Entry 4XKF (X-ray diffraction, 2.45 A resolution); this record covers chains B and C of the 6 polymer chains in the assembly.

Chain B:
Protein: Hemagglutinin HA2 chain
From: Influenza A virus
Amino-acid sequence (180 residues; row label = number of the first residue in the row):
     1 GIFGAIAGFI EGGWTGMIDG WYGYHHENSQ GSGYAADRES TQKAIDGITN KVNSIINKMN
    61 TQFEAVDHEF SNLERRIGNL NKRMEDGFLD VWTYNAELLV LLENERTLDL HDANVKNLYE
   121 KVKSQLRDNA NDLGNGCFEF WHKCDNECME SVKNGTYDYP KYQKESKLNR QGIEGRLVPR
Not modelled in the structure: 174-180
Disulfides: Cys144-Cys148

Chain C:
Protein: Hemagglutinin HA1 chain
From: Influenza A virus
Amino-acid sequence (333 residues; each row starts with the number of its first residue; note: 1 number in that range is skipped by the numbering (no residue carries it; nothing is unmodelled there); a row labelled like 125A-125B holds insertion residues (125A, then the next letters in order)):
     7 ADPGDKICIG YHANNSTTQV DTLLEKNVTV THSVELLENQ KEKRFCKIM
   55A N
    56 KAPLDLKDCT IEGWILGNPK CDLLL
   80A G
    81 DQSWSYIVER PNAQNG
   96A I
    97 CYPGVLNELE ELKAFIGSGE RVERFEMFP
125A-125B KS
   126 TWAGV
  130A D
   131 TSRGVTNACP SYTI
  144A D
   145 SSFYRNLVWI VKT
  157A D
   158 SATYPVIKGT YNNTGTQPIL YFWGVHHPLD TTVQDNLYGS GDKYVRMGTE SMNFAKSPEI
   218 AARPAVNGQR SRIDYYWSVL RPGETLNVES NGNLIAPWYA YKFVS
262A-262C TNK
   264 KGAVFKSDLP IENCDATCQT ITGVLRTNKT FQNVSPLWIG ECPKYVKSES LRLATGLRNV
   324 PQIATR
Not modelled in the structure: 7-9, 262A-262C, 329
Disulfides: Cys52-Cys277, Cys64-Cys76, Cys97-Cys139, Cys281-Cys305
From the paper describing this entry:
  - binding site for N-acetyl-alpha-neuraminic acid: Tyr98, Trp153, Ser228
  - binding site for beta-D-galactopyranose: Asn137, Gly225
  - binding site for N-acetylglucosamine: Leu186
  - specificity-determining residues: Leu186, Val190, Ala222, Ser228 (proposed by the authors, not directly observed)

Interface between chain B and chain C:
Residue-residue contacts (12):
  Gly47(B) with Leu30(C)
  Asn50(B) with Thr28(C), hydrogen bond (side chain-backbone); Leu29(C), hydrogen bond (side chain-backbone); Leu30(C), hydrogen bond (side chain-backbone); Glu31(C); Lys32(C)
  Lys51(B) with Leu29(C), hydrogen bond (backbone-backbone); Leu30(C)
  Ser54(B) with Leu29(C)
  Glu103(B) with Leu29(C)
  Arg106(B) with Leu29(C)
  Leu110(B) with Leu30(C), hydrophobic
Interface residues without a listed pair, chain B (9 interface residues in all): Asp46, Ile55

Summary:
9 residues of chain B face 5 of chain C across their interface, with 4 hydrogen bonds. Polar contacts include
Asn50(B)-Thr28(C), Asn50(B)-Leu29(C) and Asn50(B)-Leu30(C). From the paper: a binding site for
N-acetyl-alpha-neuraminic acid at Tyr98(C), Trp153(C) and Ser228(C); a binding site for beta-D-galactopyranose
at Asn137(C) and Gly225(C).
Here chain B is Hemagglutinin HA2 chain and chain C is Hemagglutinin HA1 chain, both from Influenza A virus.
Entry 4XKF (Crystal structure of hemagglutinin from Taiwan (2013) H6N1 influenza virus in complex with LSTa)
was determined by X-ray diffraction, deposited together with 4XKD, 4XKE and 4XKG.
